PDB entry 8DDV | electron microscopy, 3.20 A resolution | chains A and D of the 8 polymer chains in the assembly

[Chain A (and D)]
Name: Transient receptor potential cation channel, subfamily M, member 3
From: Mus musculus
Notes: chain D of this document is another copy of the same molecule, construct and numbering; everything in this record applies to it too
UniProtKB: Q5F4S7 (Q5F4S7_MOUSE); residue numbers follow UniProt; this construct covers 2-1371
Amino-acid sequence (1370 residues; row label = number of the first residue in the row):
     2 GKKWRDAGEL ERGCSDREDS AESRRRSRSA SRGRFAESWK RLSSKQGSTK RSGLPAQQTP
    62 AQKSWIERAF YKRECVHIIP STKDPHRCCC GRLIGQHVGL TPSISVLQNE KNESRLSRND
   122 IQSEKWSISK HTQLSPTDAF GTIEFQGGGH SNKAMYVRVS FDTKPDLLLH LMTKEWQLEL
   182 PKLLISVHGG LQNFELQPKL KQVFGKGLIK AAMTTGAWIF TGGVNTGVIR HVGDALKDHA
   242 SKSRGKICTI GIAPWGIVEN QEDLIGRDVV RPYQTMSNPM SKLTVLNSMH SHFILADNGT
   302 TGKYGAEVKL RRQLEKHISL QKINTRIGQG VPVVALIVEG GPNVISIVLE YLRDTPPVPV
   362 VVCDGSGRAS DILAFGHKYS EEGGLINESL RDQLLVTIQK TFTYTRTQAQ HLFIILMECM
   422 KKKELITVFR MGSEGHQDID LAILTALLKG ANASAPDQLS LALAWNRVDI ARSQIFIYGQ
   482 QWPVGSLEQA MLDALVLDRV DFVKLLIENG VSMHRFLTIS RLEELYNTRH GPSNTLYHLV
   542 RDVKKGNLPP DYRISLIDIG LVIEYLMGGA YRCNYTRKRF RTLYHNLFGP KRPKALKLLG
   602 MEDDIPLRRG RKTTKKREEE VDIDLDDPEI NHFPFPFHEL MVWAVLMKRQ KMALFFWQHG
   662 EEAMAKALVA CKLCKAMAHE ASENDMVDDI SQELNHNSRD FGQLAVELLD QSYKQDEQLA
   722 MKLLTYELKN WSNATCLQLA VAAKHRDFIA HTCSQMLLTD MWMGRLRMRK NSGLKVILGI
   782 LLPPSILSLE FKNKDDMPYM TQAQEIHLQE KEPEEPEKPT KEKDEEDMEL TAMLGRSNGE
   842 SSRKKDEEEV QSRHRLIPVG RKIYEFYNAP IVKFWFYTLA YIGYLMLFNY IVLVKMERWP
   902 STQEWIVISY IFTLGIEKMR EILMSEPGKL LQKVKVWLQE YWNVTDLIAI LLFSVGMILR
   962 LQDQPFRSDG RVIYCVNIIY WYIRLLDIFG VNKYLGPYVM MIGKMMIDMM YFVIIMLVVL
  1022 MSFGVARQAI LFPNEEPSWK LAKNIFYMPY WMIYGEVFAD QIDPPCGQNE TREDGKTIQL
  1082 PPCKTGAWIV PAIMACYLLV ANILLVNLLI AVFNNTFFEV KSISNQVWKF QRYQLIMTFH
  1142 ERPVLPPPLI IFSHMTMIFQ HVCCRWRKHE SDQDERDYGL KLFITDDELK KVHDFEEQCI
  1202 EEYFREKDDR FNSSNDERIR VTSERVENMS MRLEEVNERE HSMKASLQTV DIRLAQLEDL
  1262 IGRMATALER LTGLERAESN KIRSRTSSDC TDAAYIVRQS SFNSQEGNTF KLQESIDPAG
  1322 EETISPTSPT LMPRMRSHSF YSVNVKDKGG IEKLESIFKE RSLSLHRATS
Disordered / not traced: 2-128, 383-396, 589-631, 795-860, 1068-1079, 1165-1176, 1244-1371
Small-molecule neighbours:
  - 1,2-diacyl-glycerol-3-sn-phosphate (3PH), molecule 1: E941, Y942, W943, T946, I949, A950, L953, V977, I980, Y981, I984, L987, V1000, I1003, G1004, M1007, Q1132
  - 1,2-diacyl-glycerol-3-sn-phosphate (3PH), molecule 2: S1023, F1024, I1094, Y1098, V1101
  - 9Z9 ((3beta,14beta,17beta,25R)-3-[4-methoxy-3-(methoxymethyl)butoxy]spirost-5-en), molecule 1: M887, N890, Y891, Y983
  - 9Z9, molecule 2: P1038, S1039, W1040, L1042, A1043
  - PIO ([(2R)-2-octanoyloxy-3-[oxidanyl-[(1R,2R,3S,4R,5R,6S)-2,3,6-tris(oxidanyl)-4,5-diphosphonooxy-cyclohexyl]oxy-phosphoryl]oxy-propyl] octanoate): S773, G774, L775, I778, W876, T879, I883, I989, F990, V992, N993, K994, Y995

[Interface between chain A and chain D]
Residue-residue contacts - 94 pairs, chain A then chain D:
  Y479(A) - N194(D)
  Q482(A) - P280(D)
  L488(A) - M277(D)  hydrophobic
  I508(A) - G148(D)
  I508(A) - G149(D)
  E509(A) - G149(D)
  E509(A) - G150(D)
  G511(A) - G148(D)
  V512(A) - G148(D)
  S513(A) - Q275(D)  hydrogen bond
  H515(A) - Q147(D)
  R516(A) - Q275(D)
  E718(A) - D689(D)
  N890(A) - V1026(D)
  V893(A) - V1026(D)  hydrophobic
  V893(A) - A1030(D)
  L894(A) - Q1029(D)
  L894(A) - I1046(D)  hydrophobic
  V895(A) - E1036(D)
  V895(A) - P1038(D)  hydrophobic
  K896(A) - E1036(D)  hydrogen bond (backbone-backbone)
  K896(A) - E1037(D)  salt bridge
  S969(A) - T1086(D)
  D970(A) - T1086(D)
  R972(A) - A1030(D)  hydrogen bond (side chain-backbone)
  R972(A) - P1034(D)
  V973(A) - I1031(D)  hydrophobic
  V973(A) - T1086(D)
  V973(A) - I1090(D)  hydrophobic
  C976(A) - A1030(D)  hydrophobic
  C976(A) - I1031(D)  hydrophobic
  I980(A) - A1027(D)  hydrophobic
  I980(A) - I1094(D)  hydrophobic
  Y983(A) - V1019(D)
  Y983(A) - M1022(D)  hydrophobic
  Y983(A) - S1023(D)
  F990(A) - I1015(D)  hydrophobic
  F990(A) - V1019(D)  hydrophobic
  Y995(A) - Y1012(D)
  L996(A) - Y1012(D)  hydrophobic
  Y999(A) - D1009(D)
  Y999(A) - Y1012(D)  hydrophobic
  I1003(A) - L1109(D)  hydrophobic
  M1006(A) - L1105(D)  hydrophobic
  M1006(A) - L1109(D)  hydrophobic
  M1007(A) - L1105(D)  hydrophobic
  M1010(A) - L1100(D)
  M1010(A) - I1104(D)  hydrophobic
  M1010(A) - L1105(D)  hydrophobic
  Y1048(A) - D1064(D)  hydrogen bond
  Y1048(A) - P1092(D)  hydrophobic
  Y1051(A) - A1096(D)  hydrogen bond (side chain-backbone)
  Y1051(A) - L1100(D)
  W1052(A) - P1092(D)
  W1052(A) - M1095(D)  hydrophobic
  W1052(A) - L1099(D)  hydrophobic
  Y1055(A) - V1058(D)
  Y1055(A) - L1100(D)
  Y1055(A) - N1103(D)
  Y1055(A) - I1104(D)
  E1057(A) - V1058(D)
  E1057(A) - F1059(D)
  E1057(A) - A1060(D)  hydrogen bond (side chain-backbone)
  F1059(A) - F1059(D)  hydrophobic
  L1110(A) - I1104(D)  hydrophobic
  I1111(A) - N1108(D)
  F1114(A) - N1108(D)
  N1115(A) - N1115(D)
  N1115(A) - N1116(D)
  F1118(A) - V1113(D)  hydrophobic
  F1118(A) - N1116(D)
  E1203(A) - R245(D)  salt bridge
  R1206(A) - S244(D)
  R1206(A) - R245(D)
  N1216(A) - D1217(D)  hydrogen bond
  R1219(A) - I1220(D)
  R1219(A) - R1221(D)
  I1220(A) - I1220(D)  hydrophobic
  T1223(A) - S1224(D)
  R1226(A) - V1227(D)
  R1226(A) - E1228(D)  salt bridge
  N1229(A) - E1235(D)
  M1230(A) - V1227(D)
  M1230(A) - M1230(D)  hydrophobic
  M1230(A) - S1231(D)
  M1230(A) - L1234(D)
  R1233(A) - E1235(D)  salt bridge
  R1233(A) - N1238(D)
  E1236(A) - N1238(D)
  V1237(A) - N1238(D)
  R1240(A) - E1241(D)
  R1240(A) - H1242(D)
  R1240(A) - S1243(D)
  H1242(A) - S1243(D)  hydrogen bond
Other interface residues (no listed pair), chain A (63 interface residues in all): I979, M1002, V1014, G1056, V1107, E1207, V1227
Other interface residues (no listed pair), chain D (73 interface residues in all): A241, F1013, I1016, F1033, N1035, L1042, G1056, G1087, I1111, A1112, T1223, R1240

[Overview]
The interface between chain A and chain D involves 63 residues on one side and 73 on the other, with 8
hydrogen bonds and 4 salt bridges. Polar contacts include K896(A)-E1037(D), E1203(A)-R245(D) and
R1226(A)-E1228(D). Chain A binds 1,2-diacyl-glycerol-3-sn-phosphate, compound 9Z9 and compound PIO.
Chain A and chain D are both Transient receptor potential cation channel, subfamily M, member 3 (Mus
musculus); the structure, Cryo-EM structure of TRPM3 ion channel in the presence of PIP2, state4, was
determined by electron microscopy, deposited together with 8DDQ, 8DDR, 8DDS, 8DDT, 8DDU, 8DDW and 4 further
entries.
